PDB entry 7Z63 | X-ray diffraction, 1.75 A resolution | chains CCC and DDD of the 4 polymer chains in the assembly

Chain CCC (and DDD):
Protein: PA-I galactophilic lectin
From: Pseudomonas aeruginosa PAO1
Notes: chain DDD of this document is another copy of the same molecule, construct and numbering; everything in this record applies to it too
UniProt: Q05097 (PA1L_PSEAE); residues 1-121 here correspond to UniProt positions 2-122 (UniProt number = residue number + 1)
Amino-acid sequence (121 residues; each row starts with the number of its first residue):
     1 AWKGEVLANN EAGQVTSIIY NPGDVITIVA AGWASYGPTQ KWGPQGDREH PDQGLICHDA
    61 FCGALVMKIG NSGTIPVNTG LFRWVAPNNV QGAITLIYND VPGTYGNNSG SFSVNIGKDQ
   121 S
Ion coordination: Ca2+: Tyr36, Asp100, Thr104, Asn107, Asn108 (together with biaryl-thiogalactoside)
Ligand contacts: biaryl-thiogalactoside (IE3; [3-[(2S,3R,4S,5R,6R)-6-(hydroxymethyl)-3,4,5-tris(oxidanyl)oxan-2-yl]sulfanyl-4-methoxy-phenyl]-(3,4,5-trimethoxyphenyl)methanone): Tyr36, Gly37, Pro38, Glu49, His50, Pro51, Gln53, Cys62, Asp100, Val101, Thr104, Asn107

How chain CCC and chain DDD interact:
Contacting residue pairs (44):
  Ala1(CCC) - Arg83(DDD)
  Thr27(CCC) - Thr27(DDD)
  Thr27(CCC) - Phe82(DDD)
  Ile28(CCC) - Val29(DDD)
  Val29(CCC) - Ile28(DDD)
  Val29(CCC) - Val29(DDD)  hydrophobic
  Val29(CCC) - Leu81(DDD)
  Val29(CCC) - Phe82(DDD)  hydrophobic
  Ala30(CCC) - Thr79(DDD)  hydrogen bond (backbone-side chain)
  Ala31(CCC) - Gln45(DDD)
  Ala31(CCC) - Thr79(DDD)
  Gly32(CCC) - Gln45(DDD)  hydrogen bond (backbone-side chain)
  Trp33(CCC) - Gln45(DDD)
  Trp33(CCC) - Gly46(DDD)
  Trp33(CCC) - Arg48(DDD)
  Trp33(CCC) - Phe61(DDD)  hydrophobic
  Gln40(CCC) - Gln40(DDD)
  Gln40(CCC) - Glu49(DDD)
  Lys41(CCC) - Arg48(DDD)
  Gly43(CCC) - Gln45(DDD)
  Pro44(CCC) - Gln45(DDD)
  Gln45(CCC) - Ala31(DDD)
  Gln45(CCC) - Gly32(DDD)  hydrogen bond (side chain-backbone)
  Gln45(CCC) - Trp33(DDD)
  Gln45(CCC) - Gly43(DDD)
  Gly46(CCC) - Trp33(DDD)
  Arg48(CCC) - Trp33(DDD)
  Arg48(CCC) - Lys41(DDD)
  Glu49(CCC) - Gln40(DDD)
  Phe61(CCC) - Trp33(DDD)  hydrophobic
  Thr79(CCC) - Ala30(DDD)  hydrogen bond (side chain-backbone)
  Thr79(CCC) - Ala31(DDD)
  Thr79(CCC) - Thr79(DDD)
  Gly80(CCC) - Val29(DDD)
  Phe82(CCC) - Asn115(DDD)
  Phe82(CCC) - Gly117(DDD)
  Arg83(CCC) - Ala1(DDD)
  Arg83(CCC) - Gly117(DDD)
  Arg83(CCC) - Lys118(DDD)  hydrogen bond (side chain-backbone)
  Asn115(CCC) - Phe82(DDD)
  Gly117(CCC) - Phe82(DDD)
  Gly117(CCC) - Arg83(DDD)
  Lys118(CCC) - Arg83(DDD)  hydrogen bond (backbone-side chain)
  Gln120(CCC) - Gln120(DDD)  hydrogen bond
Other interface residues (no listed pair), chain CCC (27 interface residues in all): Leu81, Ile116
Other interface residues (no listed pair), chain DDD (28 interface residues in all): Pro44, Gly80, Ile116, Asp119

Summary:
27 residues of chain CCC and 28 residues of chain DDD are in contact; the contacts include 7 hydrogen bonds.
Polar pairs include Ala30(CCC)-Thr79(DDD), Gly32(CCC)-Gln45(DDD) and Arg83(CCC)-Lys118(DDD). Chain CCC binds
biaryl-thiogalactoside. Tyr36(CCC), Asp100(CCC), Thr104(CCC), Asn107(CCC) and Asn108(CCC) coordinate Ca2+.
Both chains are PA-I galactophilic lectin (Pseudomonas aeruginosa PAO1). Entry 7Z63 (Structure of the LecA
lectin from Pseudomonas aeruginosa in complex with a biaryl-thiogalactoside) was determined by X-ray
diffraction (same publication as 7Z62).
